Entry 5A4F (X-ray diffraction, 1.25 A resolution); this record covers chains L and T of the 4 polymer chains in the assembly.

[Chain L]
Molecule: Hydrogenase-1 large chain
From: Escherichia coli str. K-12 substr. MC4100
Notes: EC 1.12.99.6; fragment: catalytic domain, residues 1-582
Reference sequence: P0ACD8 (MBHL_ECOLI); residues 1-582 here = UniProt positions 1-582
Sequence (582 residues; each row starts with the number of its first residue):
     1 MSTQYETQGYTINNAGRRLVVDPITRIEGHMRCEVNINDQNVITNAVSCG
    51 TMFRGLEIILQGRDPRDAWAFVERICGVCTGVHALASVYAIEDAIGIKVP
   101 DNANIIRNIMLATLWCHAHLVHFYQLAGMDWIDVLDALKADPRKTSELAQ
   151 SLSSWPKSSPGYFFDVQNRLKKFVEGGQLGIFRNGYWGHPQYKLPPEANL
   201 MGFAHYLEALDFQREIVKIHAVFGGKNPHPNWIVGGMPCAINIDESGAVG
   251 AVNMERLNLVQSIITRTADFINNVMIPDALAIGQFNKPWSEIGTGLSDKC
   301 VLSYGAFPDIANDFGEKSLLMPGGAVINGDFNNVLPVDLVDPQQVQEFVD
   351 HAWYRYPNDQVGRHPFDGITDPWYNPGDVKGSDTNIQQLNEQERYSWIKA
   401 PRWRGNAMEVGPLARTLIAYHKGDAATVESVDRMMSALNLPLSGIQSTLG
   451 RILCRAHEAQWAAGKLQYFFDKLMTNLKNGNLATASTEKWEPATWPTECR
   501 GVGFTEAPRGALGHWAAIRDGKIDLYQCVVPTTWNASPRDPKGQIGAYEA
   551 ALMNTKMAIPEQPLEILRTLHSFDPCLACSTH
Disordered / not traced: 1
Differences from the reference sequence: engineered mutation Ala118 (Asp in P0ACD8)
Modified residues: Cys79 (S-hydroxycysteine; CSO)
Metal / ion sites: Mg2+: Glu57, Cys528, His582; Ni2+: Cys76, Cys79, Cys576, Cys579; carbonmonoxide-(dicyano) iron Fe: Cys79, Cys579 (together with Ni2+)
Residues lining bound ligands: carbonmonoxide-(dicyano) iron (FCO): Cys79, Val82, His83, Ala507, Pro508, Arg509, Leu512, Val530, Pro531, Thr532, Cys576, Cys579
Swiss-Prot annotation at these positions:
  - binding site (Ni(2+)): Cys76, Cys79, Cys576, Cys579

[Chain T]
Molecule: Hydrogenase-1 small chain
From: Escherichia coli str. K-12 substr. MC4100
Notes: EC 1.12.99.6
Reference sequence: P69739 (MBHS_ECOLI); residues 1-327 here correspond to UniProt positions 46-372 (UniProt number = residue number + 45)
Sequence (335 residues; each row starts with the number of its first residue):
     1 LENKPRIPVVWIHGLECTCCTESFIRSAHPLAKDVILSLISLDYDDTLMA
    51 AAGTQAEEVFEDIITQYNGKYILAVEGNPPLGEQGMFCISSGRPFIEKLK
   101 RAAAGASAIIAWGTCASWGCVQAARPNPTQATPIDKVITDKPIIKVPGCP
   151 PIPDVMSAIITYMVTFDRLPDVDRMGRPLMFYGQRIHDKCYRRAHFDAGE
   201 FVQSWDDDAARKGYCLYKMGCKGPTTYNACSSTRWNDGVSFPIQSGHGCL
   251 GCAENGFWDRGSFYSRVVDIPQMGTHSTADTVGLTALGVVAAAVGVHAVA
   301 SAVDQRRRHNQQPTETEHQPGNEDKQARSHHHHHH
Disordered / not traced: 1-3, 268-335
Differences from the reference sequence: expression tag (328-335)
Metal / ion sites: fe4-s3 cluster Fe: Cys17, Cys19, Cys20, Glu76, Cys115, Cys120, Cys149; 4Fe-4S cluster Fe: His187, Cys190, Cys215, Cys221; 3Fe-4S cluster Fe: Cys230, Cys249, Cys252
Residues lining bound ligands:
  - 3Fe-4S cluster (F3S): Ile186, Thr226, Asn228, Cys230, Trp235, Phe241, Pro242, Cys249, Leu250, Gly251, Cys252, Ala253
  - fe4-s3 cluster (SF3): Glu16, Cys17, Thr18, Cys19, Cys20, Thr21, Glu76, Gly113, Thr114, Cys115, Cys120, Gly148, Cys149, Pro150
  - 4Fe-4S cluster (SF4): Ile186, His187, Cys190, Arg192, Arg193, Phe196, Cys215, Leu216, Tyr217, Cys221, Gly223, Pro224, Ile243
Swiss-Prot annotation at these positions:
  - binding site ([4Fe-4S] cluster): Cys17, Cys20, Cys115, Cys149, His187, Cys190, Cys215, Cys221
  - binding site ([3Fe-4S] cluster): Cys230, Cys249, Cys252

[How chain L and chain T interact]
Pairs across the interface (33; chain L residue first):
  Ile243(L) - Tyr162(T)  hydrophobic
  Ile243(L) - Met180(T)
  Asp244(L) - Tyr162(T)  hydrogen bond
  Asp244(L) - Pro170(T)
  Asp244(L) - Asp171(T)  hydrogen bond (side chain-backbone)
  Asp244(L) - Met180(T)
  Glu245(L) - Leu179(T)
  Glu245(L) - Met180(T)
  Ser246(L) - Leu179(T)
  Ser246(L) - Gly183(T)  hydrogen bond (side chain-backbone)
  Gly247(L) - Gln184(T)
  Ala248(L) - Met180(T)
  Val249(L) - Met180(T)
  Val249(L) - Gln184(T)
  Val249(L) - Ala229(T)  hydrophobic
  Val249(L) - Ser232(T)
  Met254(L) - Ala158(T)
  Met254(L) - Thr161(T)  hydrogen bond
  Met254(L) - Tyr162(T)
  Met254(L) - Thr165(T)
  Met254(L) - Phe166(T)  hydrophobic
  Glu255(L) - His29(T)  salt bridge
  Glu255(L) - Asp154(T)
  Glu255(L) - Ala158(T)
  Asn258(L) - His29(T)
  Asn258(L) - Pro30(T)
  Asn258(L) - Ala158(T)
  Asn258(L) - Thr161(T)  hydrogen bond
  Leu259(L) - His29(T)
  Ser262(L) - His29(T)
  Leu477(L) - Phe166(T)
  Lys478(L) - Thr165(T)
  Lys478(L) - Phe166(T)
Interface residues without a listed pair, chain L (17 interface residues in all): Gly250, Asn253, Met474
Interface residues without a listed pair, chain T (22 interface residues in all): Ala28, Ser157, Arg168, Phe181, Lys189, Thr233

[Overview]
17 residues of chain L and 22 residues of chain T are in contact, with 5 hydrogen bonds and 1 salt bridge.
Among the polar pairs are Glu255(L)-His29(T), Asp244(L)-Tyr162(T) and Asp244(L)-Asp171(T). Chain L binds
carbonmonoxide-(dicyano) iron.
Chain L is Hydrogenase-1 large chain and chain T is Hydrogenase-1 small chain, both from Escherichia coli str.
K-12 substr. MC4100; the structure, The mechanism of Hydrogen Activation by NiFe-hydrogenases, was determined
by X-ray diffraction, deposited together with 5A4I, 5A4M, 5ADU and 4UE3.
